8TNT - chains A and E of the 7 polymer chains in the assembly; structure by X-ray diffraction, 3.15 A resolution.

Chain A:
Protein: Envelope glycoprotein H
Organism: Epstein-Barr virus
UniProt: P03231 (GH_EBVB9); residues 19-674 here = UniProt positions 19-674
Amino-acid sequence (656 residues; row label = number of the first residue in the row):
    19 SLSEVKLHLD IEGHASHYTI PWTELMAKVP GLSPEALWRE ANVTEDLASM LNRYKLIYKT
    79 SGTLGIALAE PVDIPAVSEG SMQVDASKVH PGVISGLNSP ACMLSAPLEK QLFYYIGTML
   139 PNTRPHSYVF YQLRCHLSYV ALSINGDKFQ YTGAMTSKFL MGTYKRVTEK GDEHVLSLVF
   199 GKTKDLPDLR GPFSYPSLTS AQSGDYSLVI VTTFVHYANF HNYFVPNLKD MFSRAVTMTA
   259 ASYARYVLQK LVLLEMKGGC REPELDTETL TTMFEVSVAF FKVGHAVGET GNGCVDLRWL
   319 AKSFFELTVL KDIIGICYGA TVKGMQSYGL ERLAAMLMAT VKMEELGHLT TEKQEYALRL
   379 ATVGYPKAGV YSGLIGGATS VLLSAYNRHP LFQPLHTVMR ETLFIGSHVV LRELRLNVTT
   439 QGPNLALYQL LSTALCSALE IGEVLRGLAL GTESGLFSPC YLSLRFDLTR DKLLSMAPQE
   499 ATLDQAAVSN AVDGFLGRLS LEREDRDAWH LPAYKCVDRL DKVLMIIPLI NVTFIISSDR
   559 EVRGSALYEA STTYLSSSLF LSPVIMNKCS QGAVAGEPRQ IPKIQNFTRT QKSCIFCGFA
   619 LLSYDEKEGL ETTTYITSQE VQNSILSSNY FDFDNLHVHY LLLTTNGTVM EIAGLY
Disulfides: C120-C312, C278-C335, C454-C478, C534-C587
Covalent attachments: N-acetylglucosamine (NAG) linked to N60
UniProt features mapped onto this chain:
  - glycosylation (N-linked (GlcNAc...) asparagine): N60, N435, N549, N604, N664

Chain E:
Protein: 769C2 heavy chain
Organism: Homo sapiens
Amino-acid sequence (232 residues; numbered 1 to 232; the number before each row is that of its first residue):
     1 EVQLVESGGG LVKPGGSLRL SCAASGFTFS TYAMDWVRQA PGKGLEWVSL ISSRSSNIYY
    61 SDSVKGRFTI SRDNAKNSLF LQMNSLRAED TAVYYCAREA GGFHSHFDMW GQGTLVTVSS
   121 ASTKGPSVFP LAPSSKSTSG GTAALGCLVK DYFPEPVTVS WNSGALTSGV HTFPAVLQSS
   181 GLYSLSSVVT VPSSSLGTQT YICNVNHKPS NTKVDKKVEP KSCDKGLEVL FQ
Not modelled in the structure: 1, 222-232
Disulfides: C22-C96, C147-C203

Interface between chain A and chain E:
Pairs across the interface (19):
  H26(A) with F103(E)
  D28(A) with G101(E); G102(E); F103(E), hydrogen bond (side chain-backbone); H104(E)
  I29(A) with N57(E)
  E30(A) with S52(E); S53(E), hydrogen bond (backbone-side chain); S56(E), hydrogen bond; N57(E)
  G31(A) with T31(E); S53(E); A100(E)
  H32(A) with L50(E); E99(E), salt bridge
  A33(A) with E99(E); H104(E); S105(E)
  H35(A) with S105(E), hydrogen bond
Other interface residues (no listed pair), chain A (9 interface residues in all): S34
Other interface residues (no listed pair), chain E (15 interface residues in all): A33, Y59

Summary:
Chain A and chain E form an interface of 9 and 15 residues respectively, with 4 hydrogen bonds and 1 salt
bridge. Polar contacts include H32(A)-E99(E), D28(A)-F103(E) and E30(A)-S53(E). Covalently linked
N-acetylglucosamine: at N60(A).
Here chain A is Envelope glycoprotein H (Epstein-Barr virus) and chain E is 769C2 heavy chain (Homo sapiens).
Entry 8TNT (Crystal structure of Epstein-Barr virus gH/gL/gp42 in complex with antibodies F-2-1 and 769C2) was
determined by X-ray diffraction together with 8TOO from the same study.
